Entry 6W38 (X-ray diffraction, 4.48 A resolution (low resolution: residue-level contacts below are approximate; hydrogen-bond / salt-bridge calls are withheld)); this record covers chains A and B.

[Chain A]
Molecule: Terminal nucleotidyltransferase 5C
Organism: Homo sapiens
Notes: EC 2.7.7.19
Reference sequence: Q5VWP2 (TET5C_HUMAN); residues 14-358 here = UniProt positions 14-358
Chain sequence (347 residues; row label = number of the first residue in the row):
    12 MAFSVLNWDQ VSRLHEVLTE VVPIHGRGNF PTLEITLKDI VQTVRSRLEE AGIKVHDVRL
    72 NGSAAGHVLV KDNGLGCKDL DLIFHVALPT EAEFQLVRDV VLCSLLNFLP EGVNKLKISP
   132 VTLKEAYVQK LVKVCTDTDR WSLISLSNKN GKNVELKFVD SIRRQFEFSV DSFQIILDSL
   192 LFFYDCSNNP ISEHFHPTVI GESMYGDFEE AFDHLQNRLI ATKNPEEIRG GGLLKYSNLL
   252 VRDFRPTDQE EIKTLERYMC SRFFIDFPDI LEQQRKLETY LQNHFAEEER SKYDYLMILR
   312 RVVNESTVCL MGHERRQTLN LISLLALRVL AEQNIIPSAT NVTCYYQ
Not modelled in the structure: 196, 344-358
Construct notes: expression tag (12-13)
UniProt features mapped onto this chain:
  - mutagenesis: Asp90 to Asp92 (Loss of poly(a) polymerase activity), Lys144 (K144P: Decreases substantially the interaction with PLK4. Weakens binding to PLK4; when associated with E-230 and E-321. Abolishes the inhibitory effect of TENT5C on the cell viability ...), Cys146 (C146P: Decreases substantially the interaction with PLK4. Weakens binding to PLK4; when associated with E-230 and E-321), Glu166 (E166Q: Does not affect colocalization with PLK4 in centrosome. Increases cell viability), Cys320 (C320E: Slightly decreases the binding to PLK4; when associated with E-321. Abolishes the inhibitory effect of TENT5C on the cell viability; when associated with P-144 and E-321), Leu321 (L321E: Slightly decreases the binding to PLK4; when associated with E-320. Abolishes the inhibitory effect of TENT5C on the cell viability; when associated with P-144 and E-320)
From the paper describing this entry:
  - catalytic residues: Asp90, Asp92, Glu166 (proposed by the authors, not directly observed)

[Chain B]
Molecule: Serine/threonine-protein kinase PLK4
Organism: Homo sapiens
Notes: EC 2.7.11.21
Reference sequence: O00444 (PLK4_HUMAN); residues 585-807 here = UniProt positions 585-807
Chain sequence (223 residues; each row starts with the number of its first residue):
   585 RTLRSITSPL VAHRLKPIRQ KTKKAVVSIL DSEEVCVELV KEYASQEYVK EVLQISSDGN
   645 TITIYYPNGG RGFPLADRPP SPTDNISRYS FDNLPEKYWR KYQYASRFVQ LVRSKSPKIT
   705 YFTRYAKCIL MENSPGADFE VWFYDGVKIH KTEDFIQVIE KTGKSYTLKS ESEVNSLKEE
   765 IKMYMDHANE GHRICLALES IISEEERKTR SAPFFPIIIG RKP
Not modelled in the structure: 585, 653-656
UniProt features mapped onto this chain:
  - modified residue: Ser665 (Phosphoserine)
  - mutagenesis: Asn669 (N669R: Does not affect the interaction with TENT5C), Ile670 (I670P: Decreases substantially the interaction with TENT5C. Does not affect localization to the centrosome. Loss of TENT5C recruitment to the centrosome)
From the paper describing this entry:
  - mutagenesis - N669R: unchanged binding to Terminal nucleotidyltransferase 5C (chain A)
  - mutagenesis - I670P: abolished co-localization with Terminal nucleotidyltransferase 5C (chain A)
  - mutagenesis - I670P: abolished localization to FAM46C

[How chain A and chain B interact]
Residue-residue contacts (21):
  Glu102(A) - Pro679(B)
  Lys141(A) - Asp668(B)
  Leu142(A) - Asp668(B)
  Leu142(A) - Asn669(B)
  Leu142(A) - Ile670(B)
  Val143(A) - Asp668(B)
  Val143(A) - Ile670(B)
  Lys144(A) - Ile670(B)
  Lys144(A) - Ser671(B)
  Lys144(A) - Arg672(B)
  Val145(A) - Arg672(B)
  Cys146(A) - Arg672(B)
  Cys146(A) - Tyr673(B)
  Cys146(A) - Ser674(B)
  Cys146(A) - Asn677(B)
  Thr147(A) - Arg672(B)
  Thr147(A) - Ser674(B)
  Asp148(A) - Ser674(B)
  Asp148(A) - Asp676(B)
  Arg151(A) - Asn677(B)
  Arg286(A) - Ser665(B)
Other interface residues (no listed pair), chain A (14 interface residues in all): Gln140, Arg240, Glu283
Other interface residues (no listed pair), chain B (12 interface residues in all): Pro666
The authors on this interface:
  - hot spots on chain A (mutagenesis) - K144P, K144P/C320E/L321E, C146P, C146P/C320E/L321E: decreased binding to Serine/threonine-protein kinase PLK4 (chain B)
  - hot spots on chain B (mutagenesis) - I670P: decreased binding to Terminal nucleotidyltransferase 5C (chain A)

[Overview]
14 residues of chain A and 12 residues of chain B are in contact. The paper reports catalytic residues
Asp90(A), Asp92(A) and Glu166(A); K144P, K144P/C320E/L321E and C146P of chain A, among others, reduce binding
to Serine/threonine-protein kinase PLK4 (chain B); 6 substitutions were tested in all.
Chain A is Terminal nucleotidyltransferase 5C and chain B is Serine/threonine-protein kinase PLK4, both from
Homo sapiens; the structure, Crystal structure of the FAM46C/Plk4 complex, was determined by X-ray diffraction
(same publication as 6W36, 6W3I and 6W3J).
